Entry 7Z6Q (electron microscopy, 2.50 A resolution); this record covers chains A and a of the 12 polymer chains in the assembly.

# Chain A (and a)
Protein: Photosystem P840 reaction center, large subunit
From: Chlorobaculum tepidum TLS
Notes: chain a of this document is another copy of the same molecule, construct and numbering; everything in this record applies to it too
Reference sequence: Q8KAY0 (Q8KAY0_CHLTE); residue numbers follow UniProt; this construct covers 1-731
Amino-acid sequence (731 residues; row label = number of the first residue in the row):
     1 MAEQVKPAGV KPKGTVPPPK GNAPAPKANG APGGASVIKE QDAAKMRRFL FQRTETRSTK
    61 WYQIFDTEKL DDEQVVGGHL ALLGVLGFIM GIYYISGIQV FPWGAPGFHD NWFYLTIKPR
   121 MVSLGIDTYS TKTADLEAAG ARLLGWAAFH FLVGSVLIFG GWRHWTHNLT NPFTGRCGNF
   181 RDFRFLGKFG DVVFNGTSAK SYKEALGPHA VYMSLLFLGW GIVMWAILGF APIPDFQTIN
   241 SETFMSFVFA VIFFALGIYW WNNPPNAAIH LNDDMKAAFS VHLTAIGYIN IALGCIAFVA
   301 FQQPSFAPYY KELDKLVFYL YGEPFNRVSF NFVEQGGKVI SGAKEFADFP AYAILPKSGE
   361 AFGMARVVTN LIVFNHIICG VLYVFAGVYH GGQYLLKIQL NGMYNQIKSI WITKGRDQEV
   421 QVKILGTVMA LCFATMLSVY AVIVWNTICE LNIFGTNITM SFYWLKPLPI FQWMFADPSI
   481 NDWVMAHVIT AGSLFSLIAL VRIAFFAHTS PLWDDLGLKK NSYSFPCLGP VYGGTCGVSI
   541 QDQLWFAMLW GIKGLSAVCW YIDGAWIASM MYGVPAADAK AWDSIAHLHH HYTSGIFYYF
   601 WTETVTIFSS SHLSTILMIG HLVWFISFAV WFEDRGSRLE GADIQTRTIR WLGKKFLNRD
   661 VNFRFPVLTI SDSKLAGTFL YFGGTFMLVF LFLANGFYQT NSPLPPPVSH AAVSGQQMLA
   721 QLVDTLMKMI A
Unresolved in the structure: 1-41, 709-731 (chain a: 1-54, 709-731)
Bound ions: bacteriochlorophyll a Mg site 1 near E242 (its only coordinating residue here); bacteriochlorophyll a Mg site 2 near N375 (its only coordinating residue here); 4Fe-4S cluster Fe: C527, C536 (shared with C527(a), C536(a) of chain a); Ca2+: D563, E603, F692, N695, G696
Small-molecule neighbours:
  - bacteriochlorophyll a (BCL), molecule 1: W61, Y62, Q63, I64, F65, D66, T67, K276, F279, L283, L382, Y383, F385, A386, Y389, H390, Q393, Y523, Q541, L544, W545, M548, L675, F679
  - bacteriochlorophyll a (BCL), molecule 2: F65, T67, L70, V75, G78, H79, L82, W165, M275, A278, F279, H282, L283, I286
  - bacteriochlorophyll a (BCL), molecule 3: D72, V75, V76, H79, L80, L83, F149, L152, V153, V156, L157, F180, F183, F185, F194, T197, S198, A199, K200, S201, Y202, A205, P208, H209, Y212, L216
  - bacteriochlorophyll a (BCL), molecule 4: L80, V156, L157, F159, G160, R163, H164, N168, L169, T170, N171, P172, R176, G178, N179, F183, F185, L186, Y212, L215, L216
  - bacteriochlorophyll a (BCL), molecule 5: L83, L86, G87, M90, Y94, I117, R120, M121, L124, W146, F149, H150, V153, G154, L157, M213, L216, F217, W220, V223, I289
  - bacteriochlorophyll a (BCL), molecule 6: L83, Y202, K203, A205, L206, H209, A210, M213, L216, G219, W220, V223, P265, A267, L271, N272, A278, V281, H282, A285, I286, W411
  - bacteriochlorophyll a (BCL), molecule 7: L86, I89, M90, Y93, T116, I117, P119, R120, S123, F217, F236, Q237, T238, I239, S241, E242, M245, S246, F249, I286, N290, L293, F301, S305, F306, Y309, Y310, I372, N375, H376, C379, Y383
  - bacteriochlorophyll a (BCL), molecule 8: Y93, W112, F113, T116, I117, L371, I372, F374, N375, I378, C379, L382, F679, F682, G683, F686, M687, V689, F690, L693
  - bacteriochlorophyll a (BCL), molecule 9: D110, N111, W112, F113, L320, Y321, G322, H612, T615, I616, I619, M687, F690
  - bacteriochlorophyll a (BCL), molecule 10: A268, H270, L271, A277, S280, V281, T284, A285, Y288, V384, G387, V388, G391, G392, Y394, L395, I410, W411, I412, K414, G415, I424, L500, A504, F505
  - bacteriochlorophyll a (BCL), molecule 11: L431, F433, A434, T435, S438, P467, L468, F471, F475, D482, W483, A486, H487, T490
  - chlorophyll a (CLA), molecule 1: M429, C432, F433, M436, L437, Y440, F495, I498, R502, F546, L549, W550
  - chlorophyll a (CLA), molecule 2: M436, Y440, A441, V444, T447, I448, F454, F495, L549, W550, I552, K553, M570, I596, F597, F600, W624, Y681
  - chlorophyll a (CLA), molecule 3: M618, I619, H621, L622, W624, F625, F628
  - chlorophyll a (CLA), molecule 4: L622, V623, F625, I626, F628, A629, F632, D634, S637, R638, G641, A642, Q645
  - F39 ([(2R,3S,4S,5R,6R)-6-[(10E,12E,14E)-2,6,10,14,19,23-hexamethyl-25-(2,3,6-trimethylphenyl)pentacosa-6,8,10,12,14,16,18,20,22,24-decaen-2-yl]oxy-3,4,5-tris(oxidanyl)oxan-2-yl]methyl dodecanoate): F236, Q237, Y288, A292, L293, C295, I296, A297, V299, A300, F301, Q303, S305, F306, I372, H376, I424, V501, A504, F505
  - Bacteriochlorophyll A isomer (GS0), molecule 1: M436, Y440, I443, V488, G492, I552, K553, G554, S556, A557, W560, I567, I596, F600, T604, I607, F608, L617, H621, W624, Y681, T685, L688, V689, F692
  - Bacteriochlorophyll A isomer (GS0), molecule 2: F597, F600, W601
  - IKV ([(2R)-2-hexadecanoyloxy-3-[(2S,3S,4R,5R,6S)-6-(hydroxymethyl)-3,4,5-tris(oxidanyl)oxan-2-yl]oxy-propyl] hexadecanoate): I291, C295, F298, R366, I377, V381, F385, M474, F475, A476, D477, N481, D482, M485, A486, I489, T490, G492, S493, L494, G551, G554, L555, V558, Y561, I562, G564, Y592, Q699
  - 4Fe-4S cluster (SF4): C527, G529, P530, C536, E633, I670
Reported in the primary citation:
  - binding site for Bacteriochlorophyll A isomer: W601 (from molecular simulation)

# Chain A / chain a interface
Contacting residue pairs - 161 pairs, chain A then chain a:
  M46(A) with L512(a), hydrophobic; D515(a); L516(a), hydrophobic
  R47(A) with D515(a); Y532(a)
  F51(A) with Y532(a), hydrophobic
  E55(A) with P530(a); G533(a)
  F325(A) with N452(a)
  R327(A) with A576(a), hydrogen bond (side chain-backbone); A577(a)
  S329(A) with V708(a)
  F330(A) with I458(a), hydrophobic; A581(a), hydrophobic; I585(a), hydrophobic; P706(a), hydrophobic
  E345(A) with V708(a)
  V422(A) with T648(a)
  K423(A) with W651(a)
  L425(A) with I644(a), hydrophobic
  G426(A) with T648(a)
  T427(A) with W651(a)
  M429(A) with Q645(a)
  T447(A) with M618(a)
  L451(A) with S611(a), hydrogen bond (backbone-side chain); S614(a); T615(a); M618(a), hydrophobic
  N452(A) with F325(a)
  I453(A) with S611(a); T615(a)
  I458(A) with F330(a), hydrophobic
  R502(A) with S637(a), hydrogen bond (side chain-backbone); E640(a), salt bridge; G641(a)
  F506(A) with I644(a), hydrophobic
  P511(A) with R647(a)
  L512(A) with L639(a), hydrophobic; E640(a); D643(a)
  W513(A) with E640(a)
  D515(A) with R647(a), salt bridge
  K520(A) with E640(a), salt bridge
  C527(A) with P530(a)
  L528(A) with P530(a)
  G529(A) with G529(a); P530(a)
  P530(A) with C527(a); L528(a); G529(a)
  Y532(A) with R635(a); L639(a)
  G533(A) with R635(a), hydrogen bond (backbone-side chain); T669(a); I670(a)
  G534(A) with R635(a), hydrogen bond (backbone-side chain); L639(a)
  T535(A) with G636(a); L639(a)
  C536(A) with E633(a); D634(a); R635(a), hydrogen bond (backbone-backbone); G636(a), hydrogen bond (backbone-backbone); S637(a), hydrogen bond (backbone-backbone); I670(a), hydrophobic
  G537(A) with E633(a), hydrogen bond (backbone-backbone); S637(a)
  V538(A) with G636(a); S637(a); E640(a)
  Q543(A) with S637(a), hydrogen bond
  F546(A) with E633(a); D634(a); S637(a)
  M570(A) with M618(a), hydrophobic
  M571(A) with F608(a), hydrophobic
  V574(A) with F608(a)
  P575(A) with S609(a)
  A576(A) with R327(a), hydrogen bond (backbone-side chain); F608(a)
  A577(A) with R327(a)
  A581(A) with F330(a), hydrophobic
  S584(A) with F330(a)
  F597(A) with F608(a); L617(a); M618(a), hydrophobic; H621(a)
  Y598(A) with F608(a), hydrophobic
  W601(A) with W601(a), hydrogen bond (backbone-side chain); V605(a); F608(a), hydrophobic
  V605(A) with W601(a)
  F608(A) with M571(a), hydrophobic; V574(a), hydrophobic; W601(a), hydrophobic
  S609(A) with P575(a)
  S611(A) with L451(a), hydrogen bond (side chain-backbone); I453(a)
  S614(A) with L451(a)
  T615(A) with L451(a); I453(a)
  M618(A) with T447(a); M570(a), hydrophobic; M571(a), hydrophobic; F597(a), hydrophobic
  H621(A) with F597(a)
  W624(A) with W624(a), hydrophobic
  F628(A) with F628(a), hydrophobic; Y681(a)
  W631(A) with W631(a); F632(a); E633(a)
  F632(A) with W631(a); F632(a), hydrophobic; E633(a)
  E633(A) with C536(a); G537(a), hydrogen bond (backbone-backbone); W631(a); F632(a); E633(a), hydrogen bond (backbone-side chain); I670(a); K674(a), hydrogen bond (backbone-side chain)
  D634(A) with C536(a); F546(a)
  R635(A) with Y532(a), hydrogen bond (side chain-backbone); G533(a), hydrogen bond (side chain-backbone); G534(a), hydrogen bond (side chain-backbone); C536(a)
  G636(A) with G534(a); T535(a); C536(a), hydrogen bond (backbone-backbone); V538(a)
  S637(A) with R502(a), hydrogen bond (backbone-side chain); C536(a), hydrogen bond (backbone-backbone); G537(a); Q543(a), hydrogen bond
  L639(A) with Y532(a); G534(a)
  E640(A) with R502(a), salt bridge; L512(a); K520(a), salt bridge; V538(a); Q543(a)
  G641(A) with R502(a)
  D643(A) with L512(a)
  I644(A) with M429(a), hydrophobic
  Q645(A) with M429(a)
  R647(A) with P511(a); D515(a), salt bridge
  T648(A) with G426(a)
  W651(A) with K423(a); T427(a)
  T669(A) with G533(a)
  I670(A) with G533(a); G534(a); E633(a)
  K674(A) with E633(a), hydrogen bond (side chain-backbone)
  P706(A) with F330(a), hydrophobic
  V708(A) with S329(a); A343(a); E345(a)
Also at the interface, not in a pair above, chain A (91 interface residues in all): L50, R53, Y440, L549, L617, L622, V630, Y681, P707
Also at the interface, not in a pair above, chain a (89 interface residues in all): V422, L425, Y440, T459, F506, S510, L549, S584, Y598, L622, V630, P707

# In short
91 residues of chain A and 89 residues of chain a are in contact, with 24 hydrogen bonds and 6 salt bridges.
Polar contacts include R502(A)-E640(a), D515(A)-R647(a) and K520(A)-E640(a). The paper reports a binding site
for Bacteriochlorophyll A isomer at W601(A).
Chain A and chain a are both Photosystem P840 reaction center, large subunit (Chlorobaculum tepidum TLS); the
structure, Cryo-EM structure of the whole photosynthetic complex from the green sulfur bacteria, was
determined by electron microscopy.
